PDB entry 1FSF | X-ray diffraction, 1.90 A resolution | chain A

# Chain A
Molecule: Glucosamine-6-phosphate deaminase
From: Escherichia coli
Notes: EC 5.3.1.10
UniProtKB: P0A759 (NAGB_ECOLI); numbering as in UniProt (aligned over 1-266)
Sequence (266 residues; numbered 1 to 266; the number before each row is that of its first residue):
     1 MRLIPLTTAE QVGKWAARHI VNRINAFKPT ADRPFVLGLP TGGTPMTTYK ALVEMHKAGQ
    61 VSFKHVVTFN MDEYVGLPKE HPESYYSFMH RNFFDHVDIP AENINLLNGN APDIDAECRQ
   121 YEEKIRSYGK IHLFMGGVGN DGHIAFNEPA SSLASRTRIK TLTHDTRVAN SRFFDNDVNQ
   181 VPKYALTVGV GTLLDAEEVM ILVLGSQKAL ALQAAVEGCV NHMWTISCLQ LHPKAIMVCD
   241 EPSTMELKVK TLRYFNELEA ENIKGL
Swiss-Prot annotation at these positions:
  - active site: D72 (Proton acceptor), D141 (For ring-opening step), H143 (Proton acceptor), E148 (For ring-opening step)
  - site (Part of the allosteric site): S151, R158, K160, T161, Y254
  - mutagenesis: C118 (C118S: 50% of wild-type activity, but 2-fold decrease in substrate affinity), D141 (D141N: Large decrease in activity), H143 (H143Q: Loss of activity for the deamination reaction but not for the reverse reaction; complete loss of the homotropic cooperativity), E148 (E148Q: Large decrease in activity), F174 (F174A: Loss of activity in the absence of the allosteric activator), C239 (C239S: 50% of wild-type activity, but 2-fold decrease in substrate affinity; decrease in allosteric interaction energy)

# Overview
UniProt lists 4 active-site residues and 6 mutagenesis sites.
Chain A is Glucosamine-6-phosphate deaminase (Escherichia coli); the structure, Glucosamine-6-phosphate
deaminase from e.coli, T conformer, at 1.9A resolution, was determined by X-ray diffraction, deposited
together with 1FQO, 1FRZ, 1FS5 and 1FS6.
